PDB entry 6EXW | X-ray diffraction, 2.20 A resolution | chain A

== Chain A ==
Protein: Baculoviral IAP repeat-containing protein 2
Organism: Homo sapiens
Notes: EC 2.3.2.27; fragment: Zinc-finger protein
Reference sequence: Q13490 (BIRC2_HUMAN); residues 245-357 here correspond to UniProt positions 251-363 (UniProt number = residue number + 6)
Sequence (122 residues; each row starts with the number of its first residue):
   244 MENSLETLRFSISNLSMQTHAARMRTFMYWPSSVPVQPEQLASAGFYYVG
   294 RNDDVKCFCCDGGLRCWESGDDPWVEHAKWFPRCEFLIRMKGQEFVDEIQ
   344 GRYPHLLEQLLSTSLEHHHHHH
Unresolved in the structure: 244-253, 352-365
Sequence notes: initiating methionine (244); expression tag (358-365)
Covalent attachments: compound C3K linked to Cys309
Bound ions: Zn2+: Cys300, Cys303, His320, Cys327
Curated features (UniProtKB/Swiss-Prot):
  - binding site (Zn(2+)): Cys300, Cys303, His320, Cys327

== Summary ==
Covalently linked compound C3K: at Cys309. Cys300, Cys303, His320 and Cys327 coordinate Zn2+. Curated
annotation (UniProt) lists 4 Zn2+-binding residues.
Chain A is Baculoviral IAP repeat-containing protein 2 (Homo sapiens); the structure, Crystal structure of
cIAP1-BIR3 in complex with a covalently bound SM, was determined by X-ray diffraction, deposited together with
6EY2.
